4CQV - chains B and C of the 6 polymer chains in the assembly; structure by X-ray diffraction, 2.86 A resolution.

Chain B:
Name: Haemagglutinin HA2
Organism: Influenza A virus (A/TURKEY/TURKEY/1/2005(H5N1))
Notes: fragment: ha2 of trypsin released ectodomain, residues 347-512
UniProtKB: Q207Z6 (Q207Z6_9INFA); residues 1-166 here correspond to UniProt positions 347-512 (UniProt number = residue number + 346)
Amino-acid sequence (166 residues; each row starts with the number of its first residue):
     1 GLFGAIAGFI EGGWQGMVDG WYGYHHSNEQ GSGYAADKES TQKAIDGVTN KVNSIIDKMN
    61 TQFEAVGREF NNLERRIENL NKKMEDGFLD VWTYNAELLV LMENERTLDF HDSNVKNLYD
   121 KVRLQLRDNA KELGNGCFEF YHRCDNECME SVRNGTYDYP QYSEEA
Disordered / not traced: 164-166
Disulfide bonds: Cys144-Cys148

Chain C:
Name: Haemagglutinin HA1
Organism: Influenza A virus (A/TURKEY/TURKEY/1/2005(H5N1))
Notes: fragment: ha1 of trypsin released ectodomain, residues 17-342
UniProtKB: Q207Z6 (Q207Z6_9INFA); aligned to UniProt positions 17-341 over residues 1-325 (the alignment contains insertions or deletions, so no single offset holds)
Amino-acid sequence (327 residues; row label = number of the first residue in the row; numbers below 1 keep their minus sign (Asp-1 is residue -1)):
    -1 DPDQICIGYH ANNSTEQVDT IMEKNVTVTH AQDILEKTHN GKLCDLDGVK PLILRDCSVA
    59 GWLLGNPMCD EFLNVPEWSY IVEKINPAND LCYPGNFNDY EELKHLLSRI NHFEKIQIIP
   119 KSSWSDHEAS GVSSACPYQG RSSFFRNVVW LTKKDNAYPT IKRSYNNTNQ EDLLVLWGIH
   179 HPNDAAEQTR LYQNPTTYIS VGTSTLNQRL VPKIATRSKV NGQSGRMEFF WTILKPNDAI
   239 NFESNGNFIA PENAYKIVKK GDSTIMKSEL EYGNCNTKCQ TPIGAINSSM PFHNIHPLTI
   299 GECPKYVKSS RLVLATGLRN SPQRETR
Disordered / not traced: 321-325
Disulfide bonds: Cys42-Cys273, Cys55-Cys67, Cys90-Cys134, Cys277-Cys301
Covalently attached groups: N-acetylglucosamine (NAG) linked to Asn11, Asn23, Asn164
Differences from the reference sequence: expression tag (-1 to 0); engineered mutation Thr150 (Ile167 in Q207Z6); conflict Arg322 (Gly339 in Q207Z6), Thr324 (Arg341 in Q207Z6)

Interface between chain B and chain C:
Pairs across the interface (10):
  Leu73(B) with Asp97(C); Glu100(C)
  Glu74(B) with Glu100(C)
  Arg75(B) with Glu100(C), hydrogen bond (backbone-side chain); His103(C)
  Arg76(B) with Glu99(C); Glu100(C), salt bridge; His103(C)
  Asn79(B) with His103(C); Arg107(C)
Also at the interface, not in a pair above, chain B (6 interface residues in all): Asn72
Also at the interface, not in a pair above, chain C (7 interface residues in all): Leu104, Trp229

Overview:
Chain B and chain C form an interface of 6 and 7 residues respectively; the contacts include 1 hydrogen bond
and 1 salt bridge. Among the polar pairs are Arg76(B)-Glu100(C) and Arg75(B)-Glu100(C). Covalently linked
N-acetylglucosamine: at Asn11(C), Asn23(C) and Asn164(C).
Here chain B is Haemagglutinin HA2 and chain C is Haemagglutinin HA1, both from Influenza A virus
(A/TURKEY/TURKEY/1/2005(H5N1)). Entry 4CQV (Crystal structure of H5 (tyTy) Del133/Ile155Thr Mutant
Haemagglutinin) was determined by X-ray diffraction (same publication as 4CQP, 4CQQ, 4CQR, 4CQS, 4CQU, 4CQW
and 5 further entries).
